PDB entry 3JCO | electron microscopy, 4.80 A resolution (low resolution: residue-level contacts below are approximate; hydrogen-bond / salt-bridge calls are withheld) | chains 4 and 5 of the 47 polymer chains in the assembly

# Chain 4
Name: Proteasome subunit beta type-2
From: Saccharomyces cerevisiae S288c
Notes: EC 3.4.25.1
UniProtKB: P25043 (PSB2_YEAST); numbering as in UniProt (aligned over 1-261)
Amino-acid sequence (261 residues; numbered 1 to 261; the number before each row is that of its first residue):
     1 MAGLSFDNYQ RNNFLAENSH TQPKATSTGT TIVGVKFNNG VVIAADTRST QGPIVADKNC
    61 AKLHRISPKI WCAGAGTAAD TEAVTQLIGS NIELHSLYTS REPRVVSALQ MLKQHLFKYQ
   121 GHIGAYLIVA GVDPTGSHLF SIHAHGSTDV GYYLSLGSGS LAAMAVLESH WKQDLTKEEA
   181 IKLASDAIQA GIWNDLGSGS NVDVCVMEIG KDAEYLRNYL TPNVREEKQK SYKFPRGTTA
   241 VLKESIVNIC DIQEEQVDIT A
Disordered / not traced: 1-29, 252-261
Swiss-Prot annotation at these positions:
  - active site: Thr-30 (Nucleophile)

# Chain 5
Name: Proteasome subunit beta type-3
From: Saccharomyces cerevisiae S288c
Notes: EC 3.4.25.1
UniProtKB: P25451 (PSB3_YEAST); numbering as in UniProt (aligned over 1-205)
Amino-acid sequence (205 residues; row label = number of the first residue in the row):
     1 MSDPSSINGG IVVAMTGKDC VAIACDLRLG SQSLGVSNKF EKIFHYGHVF LGITGLATDV
    61 TTLNEMFRYK TNLYKLKEER AIEPETFTQL VSSSLYERRF GPYFVGPVVA GINSKSGKPF
   121 IAGFDLIGCI DEAKDFIVSG TASDQLFGMC ESLYEPNLEP EDLFETISQA LLNAADRDAL
   181 SGWGAVVYII KKDEVVKRYL KMRQD
Disordered / not traced: 1
Swiss-Prot annotation at these positions:
  - modified residue: Ser-31 (Phosphoserine)
  - cross-link: Lys-70 (Glycyl lysine isopeptide (Lys-Gly) (interchain with G-Cter in ubiquitin))

# Interface between chain 4 and chain 5
Residue-residue contacts (74; chain 4 residue first):
  Ile-54(4) with Asp-144(5); Phe-147(5)
  Val-55(4) with Phe-147(5)
  Ala-56(4) with Asp-131(5)
  Asp-57(4) with Asp-131(5)
  Lys-58(4) with Glu-151(5)
  Thr-77(4) with Ile-127(5)
  Ala-78(4) with Cys-129(5)
  Ala-79(4) with Tyr-96(5); Ile-127(5); Cys-129(5)
  Asp-80(4) with Tyr-96(5); Arg-99(5)
  Ala-83(4) with Tyr-96(5)
  His-122(4) with Arg-99(5); Phe-100(5)
  Ile-123(4) with Tyr-96(5)
  Arg-225(4) with Glu-151(5); Ser-152(5)
  Lys-228(4) with Glu-151(5); Ser-152(5); Leu-153(5); Tyr-154(5)
  Ser-231(4) with Glu-155(5)
  Tyr-232(4) with Ser-152(5); Leu-153(5)
  Lys-233(4) with Glu-155(5); Asp-162(5)
  Phe-234(4) with Leu-153(5); Asp-162(5); Glu-165(5); Thr-166(5); Gln-169(5)
  Pro-235(4) with Glu-165(5)
  Arg-236(4) with Glu-159(5); Pro-160(5); Glu-161(5); Asp-162(5); Glu-165(5)
  Gly-237(4) with Glu-165(5)
  Thr-238(4) with Glu-165(5); Gln-169(5)
  Thr-239(4) with Phe-164(5); Glu-165(5); Ser-168(5); Gln-169(5); Leu-200(5)
  Ala-240(4) with Tyr-199(5); Leu-200(5); Lys-201(5)
  Val-241(4) with Phe-164(5); Arg-198(5); Tyr-199(5); Leu-200(5)
  Leu-242(4) with Tyr-199(5); Leu-200(5); Lys-201(5)
  Lys-243(4) with Arg-198(5); Tyr-199(5)
  Glu-244(4) with Val-196(5); Lys-197(5); Arg-198(5)
  Ser-245(4) with Val-196(5); Lys-197(5)
  Ile-246(4) with Glu-194(5); Val-195(5)
  Val-247(4) with Phe-50(5); Tyr-188(5); Val-195(5); Val-196(5); Lys-197(5)
  Ile-249(4) with Gly-47(5); His-48(5); Asp-193(5)
Also at the interface, not in a pair above, chain 4 (34 interface residues in all): Gln-86, Gly-124
Also at the interface, not in a pair above, chain 5 (40 interface residues in all): Gln-89, Asp-125, Gly-128, Glu-132, Cys-150

# Summary
34 residues of chain 4 face 40 of chain 5 across their interface. UniProt lists active-site residue Thr-30(4)
on chain 4.
Chain 4 is Proteasome subunit beta type-2 and chain 5 is Proteasome subunit beta type-3, both from
Saccharomyces cerevisiae S288c; the structure, Structure of yeast 26S proteasome in M1 state derived from
Titan dataset, was determined by electron microscopy (same publication as 3JCP).
